PDB entry 8B64 | electron microscopy, 2.59 A resolution | chains X and L of the 34 polymer chains in the assembly

[Chain X]
Molecule: Intrinsic membrane protein PufX
Organism: Rhodobacter capsulatus
UniProt: P26240 (PUFX_RHOCA); residue numbers follow UniProt; this construct covers 1-78
Amino-acid sequence (78 residues; row label = number of the first residue in the row):
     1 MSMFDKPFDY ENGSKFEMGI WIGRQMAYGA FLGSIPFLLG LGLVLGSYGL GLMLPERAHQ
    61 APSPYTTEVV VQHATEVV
Disordered / not traced: 1-2, 66-78
Residues lining bound ligands: spheroidene (SPO): Gly-19, Ile-22, Gly-23, Met-26

[Chain L]
Molecule: Reaction center protein L chain
Organism: Rhodobacter capsulatus
UniProt: P19057 (RCEL_RHOCA); residues 0-281 here correspond to UniProt positions 1-282 (UniProt number = residue number + 1)
Amino-acid sequence (282 residues; numbered 0 to 281; the number before each row is that of its first residue; numbering starts at 0):
     0 MALLSFERKY RVPGGTLIGG SLFDFWVGPF YVGFFGVTTI FFATLGFLLI LWGAAMQGTW
    60 NPQLISIFPP PVENGLNVAA LDKGGLWQVI TVCATGAFCS WALREVEICR KLGIGFHIPV
   120 AFSMAIFAYL TLVVIRPMMM GSWGYAFPYG IWTHLDWVSN TGYTYGNFHY NPFHMLGISL
   180 FFTTAWALAM HGALVLSAAN PVKGKTMRTP DHEDTYFRDL MGYSVGTLGI HRLGLLLALN
   240 AVFWSACCML VSGTIYFDLW SDWWYWWVNM PFWADMAGGI NG
Disordered / not traced: 0
Curated features (UniProtKB/Swiss-Prot):
  - binding site ((7R,8Z)-bacteriochlorophyll b): His-153, His-173
  - binding site (Fe cation): His-190, His-230
  - binding site (a ubiquinone): Phe-216
Bound ions: Fe ion: His-190, His-230 (shared with 3 residues of chain M)
Residues lining bound ligands:
  - 1,2-Distearoyl-sn-glycerophosphoethanolamine (3PE), molecule 1: Ala-1, Gly-27, Pro-28, Phe-29
  - 1,2-Distearoyl-sn-glycerophosphoethanolamine (3PE), molecule 2: Gln-62, Ile-150, Trp-151
  - 1,2-Distearoyl-sn-glycerophosphoethanolamine (3PE), molecule 3: Leu-195, Asn-199, Pro-200
  - bacteriochlorophyll a (BCL), molecule 1: Phe-46, Ile-49, Tyr-128, Leu-131, Phe-146, Ile-150, Trp-151, His-153, Leu-154, Trp-156, Val-157
  - bacteriochlorophyll a (BCL), molecule 2: Phe-97, Phe-121, Ala-124, Ile-125, Ala-127, Tyr-128, Leu-131, Trp-156, Val-157, Ser-158, Thr-160, Gly-161, Tyr-162, Asn-166, Phe-167, His-168, His-173, Gly-176, Ile-177, Phe-180, Phe-181, Val-241, Ser-244, Ala-245, Cys-247, Met-248
  - bacteriochlorophyll a (BCL), molecule 3: Val-157, Tyr-162, His-168, Phe-181
  - bacteriochlorophyll a (BCL), molecule 4: His-168, Met-174, Ile-177, Ser-178, Phe-181, Thr-182
  - bacteriopheophytin a (BPH), molecule 1: Thr-38, Phe-41, Ala-42, Gly-45, Phe-46, Ile-49, Ile-89, Cys-92, Ala-93, Ala-96, Phe-97, Trp-100, Glu-104, Ile-117, Ala-120, Phe-121, Ala-124, Tyr-128, Phe-146, Pro-147, Tyr-148, Gly-149, Ile-150, His-153, Phe-180, Ala-237, Leu-238, Val-241
  - bacteriopheophytin a (BPH), molecule 2: Phe-181, Ala-184, Trp-185, Ala-188, Met-189, Phe-216, Leu-219, Met-220
  - ubiquinone-10 (U10), molecule 1: Val-26, Phe-29, Tyr-30, Val-31, Gly-35, Val-36, Ile-39, Trp-100, Arg-103
  - ubiquinone-10 (U10), molecule 2: Pro-171, Met-174, Leu-175, Ser-178, Trp-263
  - ubiquinone-10 (U10), molecule 3: Leu-175, Ser-178, Leu-179, Thr-182, Trp-185, Ala-186, Met-189, His-190, Leu-193, Val-194, Glu-212, Asp-213, Phe-216, Met-220, Tyr-222, Ser-223, Val-224, Gly-225, Thr-226, Ile-229, Leu-232, Leu-236
  - ubiquinone-10 (U10), molecule 4: Trp-263, Trp-265, Trp-266

[How chain X and chain L interact]
Contacting residue pairs (39; chain X residue first):
  Leu-32(X) / Ile-17(L)  hydrophobic
  Leu-43(X) / Val-133(L)  hydrophobic
  Leu-43(X) / Ile-134(L)  hydrophobic
  Val-44(X) / Met-137(L)  hydrophobic
  Ser-47(X) / Ile-134(L)
  Ser-47(X) / Met-137(L)
  Ser-47(X) / Met-138(L)
  Tyr-48(X) / Leu-75(L)  hydrophobic
  Tyr-48(X) / Met-137(L)
  Gly-51(X) / Met-138(L)
  Leu-54(X) / Met-138(L)  hydrophobic
  Leu-54(X) / Thr-253(L)
  Leu-54(X) / Ile-254(L)  hydrophobic
  Arg-57(X) / Phe-256(L)
  Arg-57(X) / Asp-257(L)  salt bridge
  Ala-58(X) / Met-139(L)
  Ala-58(X) / Gly-252(L)
  Ala-58(X) / Thr-253(L)
  Ala-58(X) / Phe-256(L)
  His-59(X) / Met-138(L)
  His-59(X) / Met-139(L)
  His-59(X) / Gly-140(L)
  Ala-61(X) / Met-139(L)  hydrophobic
  Ala-61(X) / Tyr-144(L)  hydrogen bond (backbone-side chain)
  Pro-62(X) / Tyr-144(L)
  Pro-62(X) / Thr-163(L)
  Ser-63(X) / Val-71(L)
  Pro-64(X) / Gly-143(L)
  Pro-64(X) / Tyr-144(L)
  Pro-64(X) / Trp-156(L)
  Pro-64(X) / Asn-159(L)  hydrogen bond (backbone-side chain)
  Pro-64(X) / Thr-160(L)
  Tyr-65(X) / Phe-67(L)  hydrophobic
  Tyr-65(X) / Pro-68(L)
  Tyr-65(X) / Gly-143(L)
  Tyr-65(X) / Ala-145(L)  hydrogen bond (side chain-backbone)
  Tyr-65(X) / Phe-146(L)
  Tyr-65(X) / Pro-147(L)
  Tyr-65(X) / Trp-156(L)
Interface residues without a listed pair, chain X (17 interface residues in all): Leu-50, Pro-55
Interface residues without a listed pair, chain L (27 interface residues in all): Leu-129, Trp-142
The authors on this interface:
  - pairs named by the authors: Arg-57(X)/Asp-257(L) (salt bridge), Pro-64(X)/Asn-159(L) (backbone contact), Tyr-65(X)/Ala-145(L) (hydrogen bond), Tyr-144(L)/Ala-61(X) (backbone contact)

[Summary]
17 residues of chain X and 27 residues of chain L are in contact; the contacts include 3 hydrogen bonds and 1
salt bridge. Among the polar pairs are Arg-57(X)/Asp-257(L), Ala-61(X)/Tyr-144(L) and Pro-64(X)/Asn-159(L).
The paper describes a salt bridge between Arg-57(X) and Asp-257(L); backbone contacts between Pro-64(X) and
Asn-159(L) and Tyr-144(L) and Ala-61(X); a hydrogen bond between Tyr-65(X) and Ala-145(L).
Chain X is Intrinsic membrane protein PufX and chain L is Reaction center protein L chain, both from
Rhodobacter capsulatus; the structure, Cryo-EM structure of RC-LH1-PufX photosynthetic core complex from Rba.
capsulatus, was determined by electron microscopy.
